Entry 8J90 (electron microscopy, 4.71 A resolution (low resolution: residue-level contacts below are approximate; hydrogen-bond / salt-bridge calls are withheld)); this record covers chains C and J of the 11 polymer chains in the assembly.

[Chain C]
Molecule: HTA6
Organism: Arabidopsis thaliana
UniProtKB: Q9FJE8 (H2A7_ARATH); residues 0-149 here correspond to UniProt positions 1-150 (UniProt number = residue number + 1)
Chain sequence (153 residues; numbered -3 to 149; the number before each row is that of its first residue; numbers below 1 keep their minus sign (Gly-3 is residue -3)):
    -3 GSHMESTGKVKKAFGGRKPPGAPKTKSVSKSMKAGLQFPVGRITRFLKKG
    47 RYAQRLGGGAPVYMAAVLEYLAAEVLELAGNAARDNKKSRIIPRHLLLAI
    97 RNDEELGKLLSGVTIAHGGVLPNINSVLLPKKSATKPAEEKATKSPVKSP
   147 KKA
Unresolved in the structure: -3 to 25, 114-149
Differences from the reference sequence: expression tag (-3 to -1)
UniProt features mapped onto this chain:
  - motif: Ser145 to Lys148 (SPKK motif)
  - modified residue: Ser145 (Phosphoserine)

[Chain J]
Molecule: 169-nt DNA strand
Organism: synthetic construct
Sequence (169 nucleotides; each row starts with the number of its first residue; numbers below 1 keep their minus sign (DA-73 is residue -73)):
   -73 ATCGGATGTATATATCTGACACGTGCCTGGAGACTAGGGAGTAATCCCCT
   -23 TGGCGGTTAAAACGCGGGGGACAGCGCGTACGTGCGTTTAAGCGGTGCTA
    27 GAGCTGTCTACGACCAATTGAGCGGCCTCGGCACCGGATTCTCAGGCCTG
    77 GCTCGCGATAGGGTCCGAT
Unresolved in the structure: -73 to -51, 61-95

[Chain C / chain J interface]
Residue-residue contacts (10; chain C residue first):
  Arg38(C) - DG48(J)
  Arg51(C) - DG38(J)
  Arg51(C) - DA39(J)
  Leu52(C) - DG38(J)
  Leu52(C) - DA39(J)
  Gly53(C) - DG38(J)
  Gly54(C) - DG38(J)
  Lys84(C) - DG57(J)
  Lys84(C) - DC58(J)
  Ser85(C) - DG57(J)
Also at the interface, not in a pair above, chain C (8 interface residues in all): Gln50
Also at the interface, not in a pair above, chain J (6 interface residues in all): DC49

[Overview]
The interface between chain C and chain J involves 8 residues on one side and 6 on the other.
Here chain C is HTA6 (Arabidopsis thaliana) and chain J is a 169-nt DNA strand (synthetic construct). Entry
8J90 (Cryo-EM structure of DDM1-nucleosome complex) was determined by electron microscopy (same publication as
8J92).
